Entry 9GLG (X-ray diffraction, 1.55 A resolution); this record covers chain A.

== Chain A ==
Name: ATP-binding motif-containing protein pilF
Source organism: Thermus thermophilus HB27
Reference sequence: Q72H73 (Q72H73_THET2); residue numbers follow UniProt; this construct covers 159-302
Amino-acid sequence (146 residues; each row starts with the number of its first residue):
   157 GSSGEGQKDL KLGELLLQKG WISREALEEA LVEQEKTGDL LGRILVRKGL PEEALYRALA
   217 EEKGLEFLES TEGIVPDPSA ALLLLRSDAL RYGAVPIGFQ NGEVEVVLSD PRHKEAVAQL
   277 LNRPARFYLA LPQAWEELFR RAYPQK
Unresolved in the structure: 157-163, 302
Construct notes: expression tag (157-158); engineered mutation Glu-218 (Gln in Q72H73)
Residues lining bound ligands: c-di-GMP (C2E; 9,9'-[(2R,3R,3aS,5S,7aR,9R,10R,10aS,12S,14aR)-3,5,10,12-tetrahydroxy-5,12-dioxidooctahydro-2H,7H-difuro[3,2-d:3',2'-j][1,3,7,9,2,8]tetraoxadiphosphacyclododecine-2,9-diyl]bis(2-amino-1,9-dihydro-6H-purin-6-one)): Lys-167, Leu-168, Gly-169, Glu-170, Leu-183, Leu-187, Gln-190, Asp-195, Leu-196, Leu-197, Gly-198, Arg-199, Leu-211, Leu-215, Glu-218, Asp-266, Pro-267, Arg-268

== Summary ==
Chain A binds c-di-GMP.
Chain A is ATP-binding motif-containing protein pilF (Thermus thermophilus HB27); the structure, X-ray
structure of the Thermus thermophilus Q218E mutant of the PilF-GSPIIB domain in the c-di-GMP bound ..., was
determined by X-ray diffraction (same publication as 9GL5).
